7CKW - chains A and R of the 5 polymer chains in the assembly; structure by electron microscopy, 3.22 A resolution.

Chain A:
Protein: Guanine nucleotide-binding protein G(s) subunit alpha isoforms short
From: Homo sapiens
UniProt: P63092 (GNAS2_HUMAN); numbering as in UniProt (aligned over 1-394)
Amino-acid sequence (394 residues; row label = number of the first residue in the row):
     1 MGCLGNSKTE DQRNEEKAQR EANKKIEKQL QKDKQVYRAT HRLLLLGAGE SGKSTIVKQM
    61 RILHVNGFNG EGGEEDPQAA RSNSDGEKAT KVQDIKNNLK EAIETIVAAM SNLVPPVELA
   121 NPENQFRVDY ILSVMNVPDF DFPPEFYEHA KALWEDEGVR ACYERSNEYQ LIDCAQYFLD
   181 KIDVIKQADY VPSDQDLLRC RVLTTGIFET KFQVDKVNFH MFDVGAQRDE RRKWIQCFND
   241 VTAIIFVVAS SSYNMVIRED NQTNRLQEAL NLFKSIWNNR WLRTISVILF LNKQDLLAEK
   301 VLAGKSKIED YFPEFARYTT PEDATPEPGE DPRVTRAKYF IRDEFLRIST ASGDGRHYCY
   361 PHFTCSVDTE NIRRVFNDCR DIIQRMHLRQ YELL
Not modelled in the structure: 1-10, 64-204, 256-262
Sequence notes: engineered mutation Thr205 (Ser in P63092), Ala226 (Gly in P63092), Ser366 (Ala in P63092)

Chain R:
Protein: D(1A) dopamine receptor
From: Homo sapiens
UniProt: P21728 (DRD1_HUMAN); numbering as in UniProt (aligned over 1-446)
Amino-acid sequence (453 residues; numbered -6 to 446; the number before each row is that of its first residue; numbers below 1 keep their minus sign (Asp-6 is residue -6)):
    -6 DYDDDKAMRT LNTSAMDGTG LVVERDFSVR ILTACFLSLL ILSTLLGNTL VCAAVIRFRH
    54 LRSKVTNFFV ISLAVSDLLV AVLVMPWKAV AEIAGFWPFG SFCNIWVAFD IMCSTASILN
   114 LCVISVDRYW AISSPFRYER KMTPKAAFIL ISVAWTLSVL ISFIPVQLSW HKAKPTSPSD
   174 GNATSLAETI DNCDSSLSRT YAISSSVISF YIPVAIMIVT YTRIYRIAQK QIRRIAALER
   234 AAVHAKNCQT TTGNGKPVEC SQPESSFKMS FKRETKVLKT LSVIMGVFVC CWLPFFILNC
   294 ILPFCGSGET QPFCIDSNTF DVFVWFGWAN SSLNPIIYAF NADFRKAFST LLGCYRLCPA
   354 TNNAIETVSI NNNGAAMFSS HHEPRGSISK ECNLVYLIPH AVGSSEDLKK EEAAGIARPL
   414 EKLSPALSVI LDYDTDVSLE KIQPITQNGQ HPT
Not modelled in the structure: -6 to 19, 166-184, 238-262, 299-306, 345-446
Sequence notes: expression tag (-6 to 0)
Disulfides: Cys96-Cys186, Cys298-Cys307
Small-molecule neighbours: G3C ((1R)-6-chloranyl-1-(4-hydroxyphenyl)-2,3,4,5-tetrahydro-1H-3-benzazepine-7,8-diol): Val100, Asp103, Ile104, Ser107, Thr108, Asp187, Ser188, Ser189, Leu190, Ala195, Ser198, Ser199, Ser202, Trp285, Phe288, Phe289, Asn292, Phe313, Val317, Trp321
Reported in the primary citation:
  - binding site for G3C: Asp103, Ser188, Leu190, Ser198, Phe288, Asn292, Phe313, Trp321
  - mutagenesis - F129A, F129L (11-fold): decreased signaling with Guanine nucleotide-binding protein G(s) subunit alpha isoforms short (chain A)

Interface between chain A and chain R:
Contacting residue pairs - 70 pairs, chain A then chain R:
  Arg38(A) - Lys57(R)
  Arg38(A) - Glu132(R)
  His41(A) - Phe129(R)
  His41(A) - Glu132(R)  salt bridge
  Asp215(A) - Arg133(R)  hydrogen bond (backbone-side chain)
  Lys216(A) - Arg133(R)
  Val217(A) - Phe129(R)  hydrophobic
  Val217(A) - Arg133(R)
  Phe219(A) - Phe129(R)  hydrophobic
  Asp323(A) - Ala230(R)
  Asp323(A) - Ala234(R)
  Arg342(A) - Ala230(R)
  Arg342(A) - Leu231(R)
  Arg342(A) - Ala234(R)
  Asp343(A) - Ala234(R)
  Leu346(A) - Leu231(R)
  Leu346(A) - Ala235(R)
  Arg347(A) - Ala235(R)  hydrogen bond (side chain-backbone)
  Thr350(A) - Glu232(R)
  Thr350(A) - Ala235(R)
  Gly355(A) - Arg266(R)
  Tyr358(A) - Ile228(R)  hydrophobic
  Tyr358(A) - Arg266(R)  hydrogen bond
  Cys359(A) - Leu231(R)
  Pro361(A) - Leu231(R)
  Phe376(A) - Phe129(R)  hydrophobic
  Asp378(A) - Arg227(R)  salt bridge
  Cys379(A) - Phe129(R)
  Arg380(A) - Ser126(R)  hydrogen bond (side chain-backbone)
  Arg380(A) - Ser127(R)
  Arg380(A) - Phe129(R)
  Asp381(A) - Gln224(R)  hydrogen bond
  Asp381(A) - Arg227(R)  salt bridge
  Ile383(A) - Pro128(R)  hydrophobic
  Ile383(A) - Phe129(R)  hydrophobic
  Ile383(A) - Glu132(R)
  Gln384(A) - Ile125(R)  hydrogen bond (side chain-backbone)
  Gln384(A) - Ser126(R)
  Gln384(A) - Pro128(R)
  Gln384(A) - Ile220(R)
  Gln384(A) - Lys223(R)
  Gln384(A) - Gln224(R)  hydrogen bond
  Arg385(A) - Gln224(R)  hydrogen bond
  Arg385(A) - Arg227(R)
  Arg385(A) - Ile228(R)
  His387(A) - Ala124(R)  hydrogen bond (side chain-backbone)
  His387(A) - Ile125(R)
  His387(A) - Pro128(R)
  Leu388(A) - Ile125(R)  hydrophobic
  Leu388(A) - Ala221(R)  hydrophobic
  Leu388(A) - Gln224(R)
  Gln390(A) - Lys57(R)
  Gln390(A) - Thr59(R)  hydrogen bond
  Tyr391(A) - Thr59(R)
  Tyr391(A) - Asp120(R)
  Tyr391(A) - Arg121(R)
  Tyr391(A) - Ala124(R)
  Tyr391(A) - Thr273(R)
  Glu392(A) - Thr273(R)  hydrogen bond (backbone-side chain)
  Glu392(A) - Phe333(R)
  Leu393(A) - Ile217(R)  hydrophobic
  Leu393(A) - Ala221(R)
  Leu393(A) - Val270(R)
  Leu393(A) - Thr273(R)
  Leu393(A) - Ile277(R)  hydrophobic
  Leu394(A) - Ala221(R)
  Leu394(A) - Gln224(R)
  Leu394(A) - Ile225(R)  hydrophobic
  Leu394(A) - Arg266(R)  hydrogen bond (backbone-side chain)
  Leu394(A) - Lys269(R)
Also at the interface, not in a pair above, chain A (33 interface residues in all): Tyr360, His362
Also at the interface, not in a pair above, chain R (37 interface residues in all): Val58, Asn60, Tyr131, His237, Leu274, Asn334
From the paper, about this interface:
  - pairs named by the authors: His41(A)-Phe129(R) (hydrophobic contact), Val217(A)-Phe129(R) (hydrophobic contact), Phe219(A)-Phe129(R) (hydrophobic contact), Phe376(A)-Phe129(R) (hydrophobic contact), Arg380(A)-Phe129(R) (hydrophobic contact), Ile383(A)-Phe129(R) (hydrophobic contact), Gln384(A)-Gln224(R) (hydrogen bond), Arg385(A)-Gln224(R) (hydrogen bond), Gln390(A)-Thr59(R)
  - interface residues, chain A: Tyr391(A)
  - interface residues, chain R: Pro128(R), Phe129(R), Glu132(R), Arg133(R), Ala221(R), Ile225(R)

Summary:
33 residues of chain A face 37 of chain R across their interface; the contacts include 12 hydrogen bonds and 3
salt bridges. Polar pairs include His41(A)-Glu132(R), Asp378(A)-Arg227(R) and Asp381(A)-Arg227(R). The authors
report hydrophobic contacts between His41(A) and Phe129(R), Val217(A) and Phe129(R) and Phe219(A) and
Phe129(R) among others; hydrogen bonds between Gln384(A) and Gln224(R) and Arg385(A) and Gln224(R); a contact
between Gln390(A) and Thr59(R). The paper reports a binding site for G3C at Asp103(R), Ser188(R) and Leu190(R)
among others; F129A and F129L of chain R reduce signaling with Guanine nucleotide-binding protein G(s) subunit
alpha isoforms short (chain A).
Here chain A is Guanine nucleotide-binding protein G(s) subunit alpha isoforms short and chain R is D(1A)
dopamine receptor, both from Homo sapiens. Entry 7CKW (Cryo-EM structure of Fenoldopam bound dopamine receptor
DRD1-Gs signaling complex) was determined by electron microscopy (same publication as 7CKX, 7CKY, 7CKZ and
7CRH).
